PDB entry 3VBO | X-ray diffraction, 2.88 A resolution | chains A and B of the 3 polymer chains in the assembly

Chain A:
Name: Genome Polyprotein, capsid protein VP1
From: Human enterovirus 71
Reference sequence: B2ZUN0 (B2ZUN0_9ENTO); residues 1-297 here correspond to UniProt positions 566-862 (UniProt number = residue number + 565)
Sequence (297 residues; row label = number of the first residue in the row):
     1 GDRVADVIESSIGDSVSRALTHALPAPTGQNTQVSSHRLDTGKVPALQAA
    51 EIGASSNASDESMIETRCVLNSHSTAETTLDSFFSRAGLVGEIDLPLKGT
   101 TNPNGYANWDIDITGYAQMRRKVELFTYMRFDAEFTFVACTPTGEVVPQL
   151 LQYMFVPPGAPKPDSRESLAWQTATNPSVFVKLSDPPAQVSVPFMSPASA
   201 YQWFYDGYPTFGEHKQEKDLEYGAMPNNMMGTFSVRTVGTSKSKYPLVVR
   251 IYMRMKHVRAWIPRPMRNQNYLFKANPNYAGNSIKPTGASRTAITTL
Not modelled in the structure: 1-72, 211-217
Metal / ion sites: Na+: Gln189 (shared with 1 residue of chain C)
From the paper describing this entry:
  - conformationally variable residues (loop rearrangement, order/disorder transition, side-chain flip): Asp110 to Thr114, Phe135, Gln152 to Ala160, Val190 to Phe194, Phe211 to Glu217, Asn228 to Ser234

Chain B:
Name: Genome Polyprotein, capsid protein VP2
From: Human enterovirus 71
Reference sequence: B2ZUN0 (B2ZUN0_9ENTO); residue numbers follow UniProt; this construct covers 82-318
Sequence (237 residues; numbered 82 to 318; the number before each row is that of its first residue):
    82 VAQLTIGNSTITTQEAANIIVGYGEWPSYCSDSDATAVDKPTRPDVSVNR
   132 FYTLDTKLWEKSSKGWYWKFPDVLTETGVFGQNAQFHYLYRSGFCIHVQC
   182 NASKFHQGALLVAVLPEYVIGTVAGGTGTEDTHPPYKQTQPGADGFELQH
   232 PYVLDAGIPISQLTVCPHQWINLRTNNCATIIVPYINALPFDSALNHCNF
   282 GLLVVPISPLDYDQGATPVIPITITLAPMCSEFAGLR

How chain A and chain B interact:
Contacting residue pairs (96):
  Thr127(A) with Glu198(B)
  Tyr128(A) with Glu198(B), hydrogen bond; Ile267(B), hydrogen bond (side chain-backbone); Asn268(B); Ala269(B)
  Ala198(A) with Leu270(B), hydrophobic
  Ser199(A) with Ala269(B), hydrogen bond (backbone-backbone)
  Ala200(A) with Ala269(B)
  Gln202(A) with Glu198(B), hydrogen bond; Ala269(B)
  Phe204(A) with Glu198(B); Val200(B), hydrophobic
  Tyr205(A) with Glu198(B); Val200(B); His278(B)
  Asp206(A) with Lys150(B), salt bridge; Glu198(B), hydrogen bond (backbone-side chain); Tyr199(B); Val200(B); Thr220(B); His278(B); Cys279(B), hydrogen bond (backbone-backbone)
  Gly207(A) with Asn277(B)
  Tyr208(A) with Thr220(B), hydrogen bond; Gln221(B); Asn277(B), hydrogen bond (backbone-backbone)
  Thr210(A) with Asn277(B)
  Lys218(A) with His214(B); Pro215(B); Pro216(B); Tyr217(B)
  Asp219(A) with His214(B)
  Leu220(A) with His214(B)
  Tyr222(A) with Lys150(B); Tyr199(B); Val200(B); Ile201(B), hydrogen bond (side chain-backbone); Thr220(B)
  Ile262(A) with Tyr104(B); Pro197(B), hydrophobic; Ile267(B), hydrophobic
  Pro263(A) with Val246(B)
  Arg264(A) with Leu196(B); Pro197(B), hydrogen bond (side chain-backbone); Glu198(B), hydrogen bond (side chain-backbone); Val246(B)
  Pro265(A) with Ile239(B); Pro240(B); Gln243(B); Leu244(B)
  Met266(A) with Pro240(B); Gln243(B), hydrogen bond (backbone-side chain)
  Arg267(A) with Ala237(B), hydrogen bond (side chain-backbone); Gly238(B)
  Asn268(A) with Val234(B); Gly238(B), hydrogen bond (backbone-backbone); Ile239(B); Pro240(B)
  Gln269(A) with Val234(B); Gly238(B)
  Leu272(A) with Ala205(B), hydrophobic; Gly209(B)
  Phe273(A) with Ala205(B), hydrophobic; Gly209(B); Glu211(B); Asp212(B)
  Asn276(A) with Asp212(B), hydrogen bond; His214(B)
  Pro277(A) with Val200(B), hydrophobic; Ile201(B); Gly202(B); Ala237(B)
  Asn278(A) with Gly202(B); Thr203(B), hydrogen bond; Thr213(B), hydrogen bond (side chain-backbone)
  Tyr279(A) with Gly202(B); Thr203(B), hydrogen bond (backbone-backbone); Val204(B); Ala205(B); His231(B), hydrogen bond; Val234(B), hydrophobic; Asp236(B); Ala237(B); Gly238(B)
  Ala280(A) with Val204(B); Gly207(B)
  Gly281(A) with Val204(B), hydrogen bond (backbone-backbone); Gly207(B)
  Asn282(A) with Gly207(B), hydrogen bond (backbone-backbone); Thr208(B)
  Ile284(A) with His231(B); Val234(B), hydrophobic
  Lys285(A) with Tyr233(B)
  Pro286(A) with Tyr233(B), hydrophobic
  Thr287(A) with Tyr233(B), hydrogen bond (backbone-side chain); Pro240(B)
Also at the interface, not in a pair above, chain A (38 interface residues in all): Ser283
Also at the interface, not in a pair above, chain B (45 interface residues in all): Thr210, Cys247, Asp273

Summary:
38 residues of chain A face 45 of chain B across their interface, with 22 hydrogen bonds and 1 salt bridge.
Polar contacts include Asp206(A)-Lys150(B), Tyr128(A)-Glu198(B) and Tyr128(A)-Ile267(B). From the paper:
conformational variability at Asp110(A), Phe135(A) and Gln152(A) among others.
Here chain A is Genome Polyprotein, capsid protein VP1 and chain B is Genome Polyprotein, capsid protein VP2,
both from Human enterovirus 71. Entry 3VBO (Crystal structure of formaldehyde treated empty human Enterovirus
71 particle (cryo at 100K)) was determined by X-ray diffraction, deposited together with 3VBF, 3VBH, 3VBR,
3VBS and 3VBU.
